PDB entry 6PQR | electron microscopy, 3.40 A resolution | chains B and D of the 6 polymer chains in the assembly

== Chain B ==
Molecule: 24-nt DNA strand
Sequence (24 nucleotides; each row starts with the number of its first residue):
     9 CTAGATCTCA CGGTGGATCG AAAA
Disordered / not traced: 9-10

== Chain D ==
Molecule: DNA-mediated transposase
Organism: Helicoverpa zea
UniProt: B0F0C5 (B0F0C5_HELZE); numbering as in UniProt (aligned over 17-507)
Chain sequence (497 residues; each row starts with the number of its first residue):
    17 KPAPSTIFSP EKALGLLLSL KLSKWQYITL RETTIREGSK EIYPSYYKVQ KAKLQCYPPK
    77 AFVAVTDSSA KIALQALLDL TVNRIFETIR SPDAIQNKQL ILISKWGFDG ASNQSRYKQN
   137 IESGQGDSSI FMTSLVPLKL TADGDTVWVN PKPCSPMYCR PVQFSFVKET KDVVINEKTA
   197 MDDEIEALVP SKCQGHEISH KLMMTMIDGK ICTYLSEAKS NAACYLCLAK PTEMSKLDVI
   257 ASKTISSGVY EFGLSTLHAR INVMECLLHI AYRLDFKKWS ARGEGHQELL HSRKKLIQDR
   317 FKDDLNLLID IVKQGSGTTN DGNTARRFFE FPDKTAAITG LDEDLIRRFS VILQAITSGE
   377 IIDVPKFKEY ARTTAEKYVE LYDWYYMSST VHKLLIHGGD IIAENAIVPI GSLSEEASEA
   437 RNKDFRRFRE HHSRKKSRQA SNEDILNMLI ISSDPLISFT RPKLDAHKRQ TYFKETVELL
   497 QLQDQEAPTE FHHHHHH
Disordered / not traced: 17-20, 131-141, 245-252, 274, 509-513
Sequence notes: expression tag (508-513)
Bound ions: Mg2+: Asp125, Asp224; Zn2+: Cys240, Cys243, His408, Lys409, His413; K+: Glu431, Glu435
Reported in the primary citation:
  - catalytic residues: Asp125, Asp224, Glu435 (citing earlier work)

== Interface between chain B and chain D ==
Residue-residue contacts (17; chain B residue first):
  DG21(B) with Lys451(D), base contact
  DT22(B) with Ser39(D), phosphate contact; His447(D), sugar contact; His448(D), phosphate contact; Ser449(D), sugar contact; Arg450(D), base contact; Lys451(D), hydrogen bond to the base
  DG23(B) with Ser39(D), phosphate contact; Lys40(D), hydrogen bond to the phosphate; His448(D), salt bridge to the phosphate; Arg450(D), sugar contact; Lys452(D), base contact
  DG24(B) with Lys40(D), hydrogen bond to the base; Tyr62(D), hydrogen bond to the phosphate; Gln66(D), hydrogen bond to the phosphate; Lys69(D), salt bridge to the phosphate; Arg450(D), hydrogen bond to the sugar
Other interface residues (no listed pair), chain B (5 interface residues in all): DA25
Other interface residues (no listed pair), chain D (15 interface residues in all): Trp41, Tyr73, Asp460, Asn463

== In short ==
5 residues of chain B face 15 of chain D across their interface, with 6 hydrogen bonds and 2 salt bridges.
Polar pairs include DT22(B)-Lys451(D), DG24(B)-Lys40(D) and DG24(B)-Arg450(D). Asp125(D) and Asp224(D)
coordinate Mg2+. The Zn2+ site is built by Cys240(D), Cys243(D), His408(D), Lys409(D) and His413(D). From the
paper: catalytic residues Asp125(D), Asp224(D) and Glu435(D).
Chain B is a 24-nt DNA strand and chain D is DNA-mediated transposase (Helicoverpa zea); the structure,
Cryo-EM structure of HzTransib/intact TIR substrate DNA pre-reaction complex (PRC), was determined by electron
microscopy, deposited together with 6PQU, 6PQX, 6PQY and 6PR5.
